PDB entry 7ARC | electron microscopy, 2.88 A resolution | chains B and I of the 16 polymer chains in the assembly

Chain B:
Name: PSST
Organism: Polytomella sp. Pringsheim 198.80
Sequence (164 residues; numbered 1 to 164; the number before each row is that of its first residue):
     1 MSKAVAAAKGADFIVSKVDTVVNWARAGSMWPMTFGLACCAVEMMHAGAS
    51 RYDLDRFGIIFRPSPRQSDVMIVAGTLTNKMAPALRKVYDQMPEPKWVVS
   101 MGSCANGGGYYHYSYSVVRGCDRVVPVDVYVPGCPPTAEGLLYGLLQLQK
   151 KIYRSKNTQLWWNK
Unresolved in the structure: 1-10
Bound ions: 4Fe-4S cluster Fe: C39, C40, C104, C134
Residues lining bound ligands: 4Fe-4S cluster (SF4): A38, C39, C40, G75, T76, G102, S103, C104, Y111, G133, C134, P135

Chain I:
Name: TYKY
Organism: Polytomella sp. Pringsheim 198.80
Sequence (229 residues; row label = number of the first residue in the row):
     1 MSLINRAAQRLLSMPSVSSMGGLTQFTRSMGTERRPGQSGAWKQVDKQRY
    51 SSEWEQDPTFKQVPKNVSEVLDDSVSVLFLTDIVRGMMYSASGFFDDKVT
   101 ILYPFEKGAVSPRFRGEHALRRYPTGEERCISCKLCEAICPAQAITIEAE
   151 EREDGSRKTTRYDIDMTKCIYCGFCQEACPVDAIVEGPNFEFSTETREEL
   201 LYDKQKLLENGDKWEQEIAANLRTESLYR
Unresolved in the structure: 1-30
Bound ions: 4Fe-4S cluster Fe site 1: C130, C133, C136, C179; 4Fe-4S cluster Fe site 2: C140, C169, C172, C175
Residues lining bound ligands:
  - 4Fe-4S cluster (SF4), molecule 1: H118, C140, P141, A142, A144, I145, I164, C169, I170, Y171, C172, G173, F174, C175, E186
  - 4Fe-4S cluster (SF4), molecule 2: L120, C130, I131, S132, C133, K134, L135, C136, I147, Y162, C179, P180, V181, A183, I184

Chain B / chain I interface:
Pairs across the interface (60; chain B residue first):
  S50(B) - V99(I)
  S50(B) - T100(I)
  R51(B) - V99(I)
  R51(B) - T100(I)  hydrogen bond (backbone-side chain)
  R51(B) - I101(I)  hydrogen bond (backbone-backbone)
  D53(B) - T100(I)  hydrogen bond
  R56(B) - L102(I)
  R56(B) - Y103(I)
  F57(B) - Y103(I)  hydrophobic
  F57(B) - P104(I)
  S103(B) - M166(I)
  S103(B) - T167(I)
  S103(B) - C169(I)  hydrogen bond (side chain-backbone)
  S103(B) - Y171(I)
  N106(B) - T167(I)
  N106(B) - R197(I)  hydrogen bond (backbone-side chain)
  N106(B) - L200(I)
  G107(B) - T167(I)
  G107(B) - R197(I)
  G109(B) - T167(I)
  G109(B) - K168(I)
  Y110(B) - P141(I)  hydrophobic
  Y110(B) - A142(I)  hydrophobic
  Y110(B) - I170(I)  hydrophobic
  H112(B) - K168(I)
  Y113(B) - K168(I)  hydrogen bond
  R119(B) - R197(I)
  D122(B) - R197(I)  salt bridge
  D128(B) - E195(I)
  V129(B) - T194(I)
  Y130(B) - S193(I)
  Y130(B) - T194(I)  hydrogen bond (backbone-backbone)
  Y130(B) - T196(I)
  Y130(B) - R197(I)
  Y130(B) - L200(I)  hydrophobic
  V131(B) - S193(I)
  P132(B) - Y171(I)
  P132(B) - F192(I)  hydrophobic
  P132(B) - S193(I)
  P132(B) - L200(I)  hydrophobic
  G133(B) - Y171(I)
  C134(B) - I170(I)
  C134(B) - Y171(I)
  T137(B) - F114(I)
  T137(B) - F190(I)
  E139(B) - Y103(I)  hydrogen bond (backbone-side chain)
  E139(B) - K107(I)
  E139(B) - G108(I)  hydrogen bond (side chain-backbone)
  E139(B) - F190(I)
  G140(B) - F190(I)
  G140(B) - S193(I)
  L142(B) - Y103(I)  hydrophobic
  Y143(B) - Y103(I)  hydrogen bond (backbone-side chain)
  Y143(B) - E191(I)
  Y143(B) - F192(I)
  Y143(B) - S193(I)
  G144(B) - S193(I)
  L146(B) - Y103(I)  hydrophobic
  Q147(B) - E195(I)
  R154(B) - E195(I)  salt bridge
Other interface residues (no listed pair), chain B (34 interface residues in all): Y52, G108, G120, V127
Other interface residues (no listed pair), chain I (28 interface residues in all): V110, Q143

In short:
34 residues of chain B face 28 of chain I across their interface; the contacts include 10 hydrogen bonds and 2
salt bridges. Among the polar pairs are D122(B)-R197(I), R154(B)-E195(I) and R51(B)-T100(I). Chain B binds
4Fe-4S cluster. Bound to chain I: 4Fe-4S cluster.
Chain B is PSST and chain I is TYKY, both from Polytomella sp. Pringsheim 198.80; the structure, Cryo-EM
structure of Polytomella Complex-I (peripheral arm), was determined by electron microscopy together with 7AQQ,
7AQR, 7AQW, 7AR7, 7AR8, 7AR9, 7ARB and 7ARD from the same study.
